PDB entry 7FFE | electron microscopy, 3.50 A resolution | chains G and Q of the 16 polymer chains in the assembly

# Chain G
Protein: Spike glycoprotein E1
Source organism: Venezuelan equine encephalitis virus (strain TC-83)
Reference sequence: P05674 (POLS_EEVV8); residues 1-442 here correspond to UniProt positions 813-1254 (UniProt number = residue number + 812)
Amino-acid sequence (442 residues; numbered 1 to 442; the number before each row is that of its first residue):
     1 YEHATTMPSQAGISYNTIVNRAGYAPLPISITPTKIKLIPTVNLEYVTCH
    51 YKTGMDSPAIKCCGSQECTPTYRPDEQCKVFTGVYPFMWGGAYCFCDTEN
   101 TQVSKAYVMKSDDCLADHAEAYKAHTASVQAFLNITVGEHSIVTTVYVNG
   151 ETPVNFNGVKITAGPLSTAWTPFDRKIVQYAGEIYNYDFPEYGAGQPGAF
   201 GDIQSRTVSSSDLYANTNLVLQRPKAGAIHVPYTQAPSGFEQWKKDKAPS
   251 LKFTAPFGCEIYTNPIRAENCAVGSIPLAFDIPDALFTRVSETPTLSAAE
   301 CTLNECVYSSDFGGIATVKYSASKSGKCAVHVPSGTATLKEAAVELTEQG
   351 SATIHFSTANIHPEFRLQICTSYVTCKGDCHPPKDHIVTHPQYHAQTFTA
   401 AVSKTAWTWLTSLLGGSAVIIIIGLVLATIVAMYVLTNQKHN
Unresolved in the structure: 441-442
Cystine bridges: C62-C94, C63-C96, C259-C271, C301-C376, C306-C380, C328-C370
UniProt features mapped onto this chain:
  - region: V84 to T101 (E1 fusion peptide loop)
  - glycosylation: N134 (N-linked (GlcNAc...) asparagine)

# Chain Q
Protein: Spike glycoprotein E2
Source organism: Venezuelan equine encephalitis virus (strain TC-83)
Reference sequence: P05674 (POLS_EEVV8); residues 1-423 here correspond to UniProt positions 335-757 (UniProt number = residue number + 334)
Amino-acid sequence (423 residues; numbered 1 to 423; the number before each row is that of its first residue):
     1 STEELFNEYKLTRPYMARCIRCAVGSCHSPIAIEAVKSDGHDGYVRLQTS
    51 SQYGLDSSGNLKGRTMRYDMHGTIKEIPLHQVSLYTSRPCHIVDGHGYFL
   101 LARCPAGDSITMEFKKDSVRHSCSVPYEVKFNPVGRELYTHPPEHGVEQA
   151 CQVYAHDAQNRGAYVEMHLPGSEVDSSLVSLSGSSVTVTPPDGTSALVEC
   201 ECGGTKISETINKTKQFSQCTKKEQCRAYRLQNDKWVYNSDKLPKAAGAT
   251 LKGKLHVPFLLADGKCTVPLAPEPMITFGFRSVSLKLHPKNPTYLITRQL
   301 ADEPHYTHELISEPAVRNFTVTEKGWEFVWGNHPPKRFWAQETAPGNPHG
   351 LPHEVITHYYHRYPMSTILGLSICAAIATVSVAASTWLFCRSRVACLTPY
   401 RLTPNARIPFCLAVLCCARTARA
Unresolved in the structure: 56-60, 420-423
Cystine bridges: C19-C123, C22-C27, C90-C104, C200-C226, C202-C220
UniProt features mapped onto this chain:
  - site: Y44 (Interaction with host receptor LDLRAD3), V93 (Interaction with host receptor LDLRAD3), V153 (Interaction with host receptor LDLRAD3), A155 (Interaction with host receptor LDLRAD3), H156 (Interaction with host receptor LDLRAD3), A262 (Interaction with host receptor LDLRAD3), A423 (Cleavage)
  - lipidation (S-palmitoyl cysteine): C396, C416, C417
  - glycosylation (N-linked (GlcNAc...) asparagine): N212, N318

# How chain G and chain Q interact
Residue-residue contacts - 18 pairs, chain G then chain Q:
  Q196(G) - K286(Q)
  P197(G) - M275(Q)  hydrophobic
  P197(G) - H288(Q)  hydrogen bond (backbone-side chain)
  G198(G) - H288(Q)
  N218(G) - E273(Q)  hydrogen bond (side chain-backbone)
  V220(G) - E273(Q)
  Q222(G) - L270(Q)
  K225(G) - E148(Q)
  K225(G) - T267(Q)
  H230(G) - H145(Q)
  P232(G) - H145(Q)
  Y233(G) - H145(Q)  hydrogen bond (backbone-side chain)
  T234(G) - L270(Q)
  T234(G) - A271(Q)
  T234(G) - P272(Q)
  Q235(G) - P272(Q)
  P237(G) - H288(Q)
  Q242(G) - P314(Q)
Other interface residues (no listed pair), chain G (15 interface residues in all): A236
Other interface residues (no listed pair), chain Q (12 interface residues in all): P289

# Summary
15 residues of chain G face 12 of chain Q across their interface, with 3 hydrogen bonds. Polar pairs include
P197(G)-H288(Q), N218(G)-E273(Q) and Y233(G)-H145(Q).
Chain G is Spike glycoprotein E1 and chain Q is Spike glycoprotein E2, both from Venezuelan equine
encephalitis virus (strain TC-83); the structure, Cryo-EM structure of VEEV VLP, was determined by electron
microscopy, deposited together with 7FFF, 7FFL, 7FFN, 7FFO and 7FFQ.
